PDB entry 7XTI | electron microscopy, 3.90 A resolution | chains u and v of the 33 polymer chains in the assembly

== Chain u ==
Molecule: Leo1
Organism: Komagataella phaffii
UniProt: C4R3K1 (C4R3K1_KOMPG); numbering as in UniProt (aligned over 1-429)
Sequence (459 residues; numbered -29 to 429; the number before each row is that of its first residue; numbers below 1 keep their minus sign (Met-29 is residue -29)):
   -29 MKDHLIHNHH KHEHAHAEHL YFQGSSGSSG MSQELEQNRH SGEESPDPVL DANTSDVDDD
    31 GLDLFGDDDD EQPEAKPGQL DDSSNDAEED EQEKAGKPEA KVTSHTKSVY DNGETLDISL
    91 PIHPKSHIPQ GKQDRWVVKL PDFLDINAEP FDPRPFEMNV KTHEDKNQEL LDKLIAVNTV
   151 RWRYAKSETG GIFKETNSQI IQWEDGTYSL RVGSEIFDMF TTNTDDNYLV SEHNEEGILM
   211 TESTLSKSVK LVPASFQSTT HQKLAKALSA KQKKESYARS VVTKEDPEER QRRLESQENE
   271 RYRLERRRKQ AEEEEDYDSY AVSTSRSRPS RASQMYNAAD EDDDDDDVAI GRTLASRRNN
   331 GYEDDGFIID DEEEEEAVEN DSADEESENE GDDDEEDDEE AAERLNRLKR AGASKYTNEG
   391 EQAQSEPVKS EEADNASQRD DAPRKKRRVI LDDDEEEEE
Disordered / not traced: -29 to 74, 283-429
Sequence notes: initiating methionine (-29); expression tag (-28 to 0)

== Chain v ==
Molecule: RNAP II-associated protein
Organism: Komagataella phaffii
UniProt: C4R997 (C4R997_KOMPG); numbering as in UniProt (aligned over 1-393)
Sequence (396 residues; each row starts with the number of its first residue; numbers below 1 keep their minus sign (Gly-2 is residue -2)):
    -2 GSAMTSSKSR QDYIAKVRYQ NDLPAPPCPP KLLKYEIEKE APQKEFLKDS RLLSALFSKD
    58 NFRYLMNETS DGLDVNYLRI PGIIENEKSL GKLFSSYKNL AIENLHPDDR LLLVDPNKSA
   118 TLNEESPVFF LRRPQYVSDG EKINLQNFTN KRKHQDMEDT NPRSQLHSVE RTFDEVIDPR
   178 NKNRLQSLIH PRKKIKAVKA WHFFPDTSTF DQVFHSLKFV GSASLSKDRP LNEQLGQVSE
   238 TDSTSVNASI LTSLFKPIEI NPHNKWISLY AVTDKLSAES FRKSFNSIKD DNIVNRHVIY
   298 DHIKDFDQMF RGHKKLFEDF AISFDDISDR AFFVPIVGRL ELKKKRIVPG LVDMVNRTNY
   358 AHIRMDLRNP STQETAIRDS RREQYDPVNY SSIQEE
Disordered / not traced: -2 to 6, 114-122, 138-155, 235-242, 391-393
Sequence notes: expression tag (-2 to 0)

== Chain u / chain v interface ==
Residue-residue contacts - 193 pairs, chain u then chain v:
  Val79(u) - Val349(v)  hydrophobic
  Val79(u) - Asn353(v)
  Tyr80(u) - Val352(v)  hydrogen bond (side chain-backbone)
  Tyr80(u) - Asn353(v)
  Tyr80(u) - Thr355(v)  hydrogen bond
  Tyr80(u) - Asn356(v)  hydrogen bond (side chain-backbone)
  Asn82(u) - Asn353(v)
  Asn82(u) - Asn356(v)
  Asn82(u) - Ala358(v)  hydrogen bond (side chain-backbone)
  Gly83(u) - Ala358(v)
  Gly83(u) - His359(v)
  Glu84(u) - Tyr357(v)
  Glu84(u) - Ala358(v)
  Glu84(u) - His359(v)  hydrogen bond (backbone-backbone)
  Thr85(u) - His359(v)
  Thr85(u) - Ile360(v)
  Thr85(u) - Arg361(v)
  Leu86(u) - Tyr357(v)  hydrophobic
  Leu86(u) - Arg361(v)  hydrogen bond (backbone-backbone)
  Asp87(u) - Arg361(v)  salt bridge
  Ile88(u) - Arg361(v)
  Ile88(u) - Met362(v)
  Ile88(u) - Asp363(v)  hydrogen bond (backbone-backbone)
  Ser89(u) - Asp363(v)  hydrogen bond (side chain-backbone)
  Ser89(u) - Arg365(v)  hydrogen bond (backbone-side chain)
  Leu90(u) - Met362(v)  hydrophobic
  Leu90(u) - Asp363(v)
  Leu90(u) - Arg365(v)
  Pro91(u) - Arg365(v)
  Pro91(u) - Pro367(v)  hydrophobic
  Pro91(u) - Glu371(v)
  Ile92(u) - Phe282(v)  hydrophobic
  Ile92(u) - Ile285(v)  hydrophobic
  Ile92(u) - Pro367(v)
  His93(u) - Pro367(v)
  His93(u) - Thr372(v)  hydrogen bond
  His93(u) - Arg375(v)  hydrogen bond
  His93(u) - Arg379(v)
  Pro94(u) - Ser205(v)
  Pro94(u) - Ile285(v)
  Pro94(u) - Asp287(v)
  Lys95(u) - Ser205(v)
  Lys95(u) - Phe282(v)
  Lys95(u) - Ile285(v)  hydrogen bond (backbone-backbone)
  Lys95(u) - Lys286(v)
  Ser96(u) - Asp203(v)  hydrogen bond
  Ser96(u) - Ser205(v)  hydrogen bond (backbone-side chain)
  Ser96(u) - Lys286(v)
  His97(u) - Asp203(v)  salt bridge
  His97(u) - Ser320(v)
  His97(u) - Phe329(v)
  Ile98(u) - Asn283(v)
  Ile98(u) - Lys286(v)
  Gln100(u) - Asp322(v)  hydrogen bond
  Gln100(u) - Ile324(v)
  Lys102(u) - Val243(v)
  Gln103(u) - Arg279(v)
  Gln103(u) - Asn283(v)
  Arg105(u) - Ile319(v)
  Arg105(u) - Val331(v)
  Trp106(u) - Phe317(v)
  Trp106(u) - Ala318(v)
  Trp106(u) - Ile319(v)  hydrogen bond (backbone-backbone)
  Trp106(u) - Phe321(v)  hydrophobic
  Val107(u) - Phe317(v)
  Val108(u) - Asp316(v)
  Val108(u) - Phe317(v)  hydrogen bond (backbone-backbone)
  Val108(u) - Ile319(v)  hydrophobic
  Lys109(u) - Glu315(v)  salt bridge
  Lys109(u) - Asp316(v)
  Lys109(u) - Arg336(v)
  Leu110(u) - Lys312(v)
  Leu110(u) - Phe314(v)
  Leu110(u) - Glu315(v)  hydrogen bond (backbone-backbone)
  Asp115(u) - Lys312(v)  salt bridge
  Ile116(u) - Phe314(v)  hydrophobic
  Ile116(u) - Phe330(v)  hydrophobic
  Ala118(u) - Tyr382(v)
  Glu119(u) - Gln381(v)
  Pro120(u) - Tyr382(v)
  Phe121(u) - Leu163(v)  hydrophobic
  Phe121(u) - Val166(v)  hydrophobic
  Phe121(u) - Glu167(v)
  Phe121(u) - Phe170(v)  hydrophobic
  Pro123(u) - Leu163(v)
  Pro123(u) - Glu167(v)
  Phe126(u) - Leu163(v)  hydrophobic
  Phe126(u) - Val166(v)  hydrophobic
  Glu127(u) - Pro159(v)
  Glu127(u) - Arg160(v)
  Glu127(u) - Leu163(v)
  Val130(u) - Pro159(v)  hydrophobic
  Val130(u) - Gln162(v)
  Glu139(u) - Thr157(v)
  Lys143(u) - Asp156(v)
  Lys143(u) - Gln162(v)
  Val150(u) - Phe200(v)  hydrophobic
  Arg151(u) - Val166(v)
  Arg151(u) - Thr169(v)
  Arg151(u) - Phe170(v)
  Trp152(u) - Phe170(v)
  Trp152(u) - Tyr382(v)
  Trp152(u) - Asp383(v)
  Arg153(u) - Glu167(v)
  Arg153(u) - Phe170(v)
  Arg153(u) - Asp171(v)  salt bridge
  Tyr154(u) - Asp383(v)  hydrogen bond
  Tyr154(u) - Pro384(v)
  Tyr154(u) - Val385(v)
  Lys164(u) - Phe201(v)
  Lys164(u) - Thr204(v)  hydrogen bond
  Lys164(u) - Tyr382(v)
  Lys164(u) - Asp383(v)  salt bridge
  Glu165(u) - Phe170(v)
  Glu165(u) - Phe201(v)
  Thr166(u) - Val173(v)
  Thr166(u) - Phe200(v)  hydrogen bond (side chain-backbone)
  Thr166(u) - Phe201(v)
  Asn167(u) - Phe170(v)
  Asn167(u) - Val173(v)
  Ser168(u) - Phe200(v)  hydrogen bond (backbone-backbone)
  Gln169(u) - Val173(v)
  Gln169(u) - Ile174(v)  hydrogen bond (side chain-backbone)
  Gln169(u) - Pro176(v)
  Gln169(u) - Trp198(v)
  Gln169(u) - His199(v)
  Ile170(u) - Lys196(v)
  Ile170(u) - Ala197(v)
  Ile170(u) - Trp198(v)  hydrogen bond (backbone-backbone)
  Ile170(u) - Phe200(v)  hydrophobic
  Ile170(u) - Ala328(v)  hydrophobic
  Ile171(u) - Ala194(v)  hydrophobic
  Ile171(u) - Lys196(v)
  Ile171(u) - Ala197(v)  hydrophobic
  Gln172(u) - Ala194(v)
  Gln172(u) - Val195(v)  hydrogen bond (backbone-backbone)
  Gln172(u) - Lys196(v)  hydrogen bond (backbone-backbone)
  Gln172(u) - Trp198(v)
  Trp173(u) - Leu185(v)  hydrophobic
  Trp173(u) - Ile186(v)
  Trp173(u) - His187(v)
  Trp173(u) - Ile192(v)
  Trp173(u) - Lys193(v)
  Trp173(u) - Val195(v)
  Glu174(u) - Ile192(v)
  Glu174(u) - Lys193(v)
  Glu174(u) - Val195(v)
  Asp175(u) - Lys190(v)  salt bridge
  Thr177(u) - Lys190(v)
  Arg181(u) - Glu172(v)
  Arg181(u) - Ile174(v)
  Arg181(u) - Leu185(v)
  Gly183(u) - Glu172(v)
  Ser184(u) - Glu172(v)  hydrogen bond (backbone-side chain)
  Ile186(u) - Pro188(v)
  Asp188(u) - His187(v)  salt bridge
  Asp188(u) - Arg189(v)  salt bridge
  Asp196(u) - Lys215(v)
  Asp196(u) - Phe216(v)  hydrogen bond (backbone-backbone)
  Asp196(u) - Ala220(v)
  Asp196(u) - Ser221(v)
  Asp196(u) - Leu222(v)  hydrogen bond (side chain-backbone)
  Asn197(u) - Leu214(v)
  Asn197(u) - Lys215(v)
  Tyr198(u) - Ser213(v)
  Tyr198(u) - Leu214(v)  hydrogen bond (backbone-backbone)
  Tyr198(u) - Phe216(v)  hydrophobic
  Tyr198(u) - Leu222(v)
  Tyr198(u) - Ile247(v)
  Leu199(u) - Phe211(v)  hydrophobic
  Leu199(u) - His212(v)
  Leu199(u) - Ile333(v)  hydrophobic
  Val200(u) - Val210(v)
  Val200(u) - Phe211(v)
  Val200(u) - His212(v)  hydrogen bond (backbone-backbone)
  Ser201(u) - Gln209(v)
  Ser201(u) - Val210(v)
  Glu202(u) - Val210(v)  hydrogen bond (backbone-backbone)
  Glu202(u) - His212(v)  salt bridge
  Gly207(u) - Pro254(v)
  Ile208(u) - Phe252(v)
  Ile208(u) - Lys253(v)
  Leu209(u) - Leu251(v)
  Leu209(u) - Phe252(v)  hydrogen bond (backbone-backbone)
  Leu209(u) - Leu337(v)  hydrophobic
  Met210(u) - Leu251(v)  hydrophobic
  Thr211(u) - Leu248(v)
  Thr211(u) - Thr249(v)
  Thr211(u) - Ser250(v)
  Glu212(u) - Phe211(v)
  Leu215(u) - Ser213(v)
  Leu215(u) - Ala318(v)  hydrophobic
  Ala224(u) - Arg189(v)  hydrogen bond (backbone-side chain)
Other interface residues (no listed pair), chain u (86 interface residues in all): Asp104, Ala146, Val147, Ile162, Phe163, Tyr178, Ser213, Thr214
Other interface residues (no listed pair), chain v (113 interface residues in all): Ser165, Leu182, Pro202, Phe207, Phe278, Ser284, Ile290, His299, Asp323, Arg327, Ile344, Leu364

== In short ==
Chain u and chain v form an interface of 86 and 113 residues respectively, with 34 hydrogen bonds and 10 salt
bridges. Polar pairs include Asp87(u)-Arg361(v), His97(u)-Asp203(v) and Lys109(u)-Glu315(v).
Chain u is Leo1 and chain v is RNAP II-associated protein, both from Komagataella phaffii; the structure, RNA
polymerase II elongation complex transcribing a nucleosome (EC58hex), was determined by electron microscopy
(same publication as 7XN7, 7XSE, 7XSX, 7XSZ, 7XT7 and 7XTD).
